Entry 2BOC (X-ray diffraction, 3.01 A resolution); this record covers chains A and B of the 3 polymer chains in the assembly.

== Chain A ==
Protein: Antibody fab fragment heavy chain
Source organism: Mus musculus
Notes: antibody fragment or engineered binder
Amino-acid sequence (219 residues; numbered 1 to 219; the number before each row is that of its first residue):
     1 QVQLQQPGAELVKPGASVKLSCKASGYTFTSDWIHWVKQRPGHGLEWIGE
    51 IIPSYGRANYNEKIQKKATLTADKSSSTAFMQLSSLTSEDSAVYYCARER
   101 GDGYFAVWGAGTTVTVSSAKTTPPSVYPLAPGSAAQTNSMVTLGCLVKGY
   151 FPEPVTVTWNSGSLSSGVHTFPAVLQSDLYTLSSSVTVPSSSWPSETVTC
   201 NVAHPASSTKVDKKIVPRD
Cystine bridges: Cys22-Cys96, Cys145-Cys200

== Chain B ==
Protein: Antibody fab fragment light chain
Source organism: Mus musculus
Notes: antibody fragment or engineered binder
Amino-acid sequence (212 residues; each row starts with the number of its first residue):
     1 DILLTQSPAILSVSPGERVSFSCRASQSIGTDIHWYQQRTNGSPRLLIKY
    51 ASESISGIPSRFSGSGSGTDFTLSINSVESEDIANYYCQQSNRWPFTFGS
   101 GTKLEIKRADAAPTVSIFPPSSEQLTSGGASVVCFLNNFYPKDINVKWKI
   151 DGSERQNGVLNSWTDQDSKDSTYSMSSTLTLTKDEYERHNSYTCEATHKT
   201 STSPIVKSFNRN
Cystine bridges: Cys23-Cys88, Cys134-Cys194

== Interface between chain A and chain B ==
Contacting residue pairs (75; chain A residue first):
  Gln39(A) with Gln38(B), hydrogen bond; Tyr87(B)
  His43(A) with Tyr87(B)
  Gly44(A) with Tyr87(B)
  Leu45(A) with Tyr87(B); Phe98(B)
  Trp47(A) with Trp94(B), hydrophobic; Pro95(B)
  Glu50(A) with Trp94(B), hydrogen bond
  Asn59(A) with Trp94(B)
  Tyr60(A) with Trp94(B)
  Lys63(A) with Asp1(B), salt bridge
  Tyr95(A) with Gln38(B), hydrogen bond; Gly42(B), hydrogen bond (side chain-backbone); Ser43(B); Pro44(B)
  Glu99(A) with Phe96(B)
  Asp102(A) with Tyr50(B), hydrogen bond (backbone-side chain)
  Gly103(A) with His34(B), hydrogen bond (backbone-side chain); Gln89(B), hydrogen bond (backbone-side chain); Ser91(B); Phe96(B)
  Tyr104(A) with His34(B); Tyr36(B); Lys49(B), hydrogen bond; Tyr50(B), hydrophobic; Gln89(B)
  Phe105(A) with Tyr36(B), hydrogen bond (backbone-side chain); Leu46(B); Phe98(B), hydrophobic
  Trp108(A) with Tyr36(B); Pro44(B); Phe98(B), hydrophobic
  Gly109(A) with Ser43(B), hydrogen bond (backbone-side chain)
  Ala110(A) with Ser43(B)
  Tyr127(A) with Ser121(B); Glu123(B); Gln124(B); Ser127(B), hydrogen bond
  Pro128(A) with Ser121(B); Glu123(B)
  Leu129(A) with Phe118(B); Val133(B), hydrophobic
  Ala130(A) with Phe118(B); Pro119(B)
  Gln136(A) with Lys207(B)
  Thr142(A) with Ser116(B); Phe118(B)
  Leu146(A) with Ser131(B)
  Lys148(A) with Thr180(B)
  Ser165(A) with Lys169(B), hydrogen bond (backbone-side chain)
  Ser166(A) with Lys169(B)
  Gly167(A) with Lys169(B)
  Val168(A) with Lys169(B)
  His169(A) with Asn137(B); Asn138(B), hydrogen bond; Asp167(B), salt bridge; Ser174(B), hydrogen bond
  Phe171(A) with Phe135(B), hydrophobic; Asn137(B); Ser162(B); Thr164(B); Ser174(B); Met175(B); Ser176(B)
  Pro172(A) with Ser162(B), hydrogen bond (backbone-side chain); Trp163(B)
  Val174(A) with Leu160(B), hydrophobic; Asn161(B)
  Gln176(A) with Leu160(B)
  Ser185(A) with Phe135(B); Asn137(B), hydrogen bond
  Lys213(A) with Glu123(B)
  Arg218(A) with Pro119(B); Pro120(B), hydrogen bond (side chain-backbone)
Interface residues without a listed pair, chain A (47 interface residues in all): His35, Val37, Ala106, Pro131, Gly132, Leu143, Ala173, Ser183, Ser184

== In short ==
Chain A and chain B form an interface of 47 and 42 residues respectively; the contacts include 17 hydrogen
bonds and 2 salt bridges. Polar pairs include Lys63(A)-Asp1(B), His169(A)-Asp167(B) and Gln39(A)-Gln38(B).
Chain A is Antibody fab fragment heavy chain and chain B is Antibody fab fragment light chain, both from Mus
musculus; the structure, Potassium channel KcsA-Fab complex in thallium with tetraethylarsonium (TEAs), was
determined by X-ray diffraction together with 2BOB from the same study.
